1K83 - chains A and I of the 11 polymer chains in the assembly; structure by X-ray diffraction, 2.80 A resolution.

Chain A:
Name: DNA-directed RNA polymerase II largest subunit
From: Saccharomyces cerevisiae
Notes: EC 2.7.7.6
UniProt: P04050 (RPB1_YEAST); residue numbers follow UniProt; this construct covers 1-1733
Chain sequence (1733 residues; numbered 1 to 1733; the number before each row is that of its first residue):
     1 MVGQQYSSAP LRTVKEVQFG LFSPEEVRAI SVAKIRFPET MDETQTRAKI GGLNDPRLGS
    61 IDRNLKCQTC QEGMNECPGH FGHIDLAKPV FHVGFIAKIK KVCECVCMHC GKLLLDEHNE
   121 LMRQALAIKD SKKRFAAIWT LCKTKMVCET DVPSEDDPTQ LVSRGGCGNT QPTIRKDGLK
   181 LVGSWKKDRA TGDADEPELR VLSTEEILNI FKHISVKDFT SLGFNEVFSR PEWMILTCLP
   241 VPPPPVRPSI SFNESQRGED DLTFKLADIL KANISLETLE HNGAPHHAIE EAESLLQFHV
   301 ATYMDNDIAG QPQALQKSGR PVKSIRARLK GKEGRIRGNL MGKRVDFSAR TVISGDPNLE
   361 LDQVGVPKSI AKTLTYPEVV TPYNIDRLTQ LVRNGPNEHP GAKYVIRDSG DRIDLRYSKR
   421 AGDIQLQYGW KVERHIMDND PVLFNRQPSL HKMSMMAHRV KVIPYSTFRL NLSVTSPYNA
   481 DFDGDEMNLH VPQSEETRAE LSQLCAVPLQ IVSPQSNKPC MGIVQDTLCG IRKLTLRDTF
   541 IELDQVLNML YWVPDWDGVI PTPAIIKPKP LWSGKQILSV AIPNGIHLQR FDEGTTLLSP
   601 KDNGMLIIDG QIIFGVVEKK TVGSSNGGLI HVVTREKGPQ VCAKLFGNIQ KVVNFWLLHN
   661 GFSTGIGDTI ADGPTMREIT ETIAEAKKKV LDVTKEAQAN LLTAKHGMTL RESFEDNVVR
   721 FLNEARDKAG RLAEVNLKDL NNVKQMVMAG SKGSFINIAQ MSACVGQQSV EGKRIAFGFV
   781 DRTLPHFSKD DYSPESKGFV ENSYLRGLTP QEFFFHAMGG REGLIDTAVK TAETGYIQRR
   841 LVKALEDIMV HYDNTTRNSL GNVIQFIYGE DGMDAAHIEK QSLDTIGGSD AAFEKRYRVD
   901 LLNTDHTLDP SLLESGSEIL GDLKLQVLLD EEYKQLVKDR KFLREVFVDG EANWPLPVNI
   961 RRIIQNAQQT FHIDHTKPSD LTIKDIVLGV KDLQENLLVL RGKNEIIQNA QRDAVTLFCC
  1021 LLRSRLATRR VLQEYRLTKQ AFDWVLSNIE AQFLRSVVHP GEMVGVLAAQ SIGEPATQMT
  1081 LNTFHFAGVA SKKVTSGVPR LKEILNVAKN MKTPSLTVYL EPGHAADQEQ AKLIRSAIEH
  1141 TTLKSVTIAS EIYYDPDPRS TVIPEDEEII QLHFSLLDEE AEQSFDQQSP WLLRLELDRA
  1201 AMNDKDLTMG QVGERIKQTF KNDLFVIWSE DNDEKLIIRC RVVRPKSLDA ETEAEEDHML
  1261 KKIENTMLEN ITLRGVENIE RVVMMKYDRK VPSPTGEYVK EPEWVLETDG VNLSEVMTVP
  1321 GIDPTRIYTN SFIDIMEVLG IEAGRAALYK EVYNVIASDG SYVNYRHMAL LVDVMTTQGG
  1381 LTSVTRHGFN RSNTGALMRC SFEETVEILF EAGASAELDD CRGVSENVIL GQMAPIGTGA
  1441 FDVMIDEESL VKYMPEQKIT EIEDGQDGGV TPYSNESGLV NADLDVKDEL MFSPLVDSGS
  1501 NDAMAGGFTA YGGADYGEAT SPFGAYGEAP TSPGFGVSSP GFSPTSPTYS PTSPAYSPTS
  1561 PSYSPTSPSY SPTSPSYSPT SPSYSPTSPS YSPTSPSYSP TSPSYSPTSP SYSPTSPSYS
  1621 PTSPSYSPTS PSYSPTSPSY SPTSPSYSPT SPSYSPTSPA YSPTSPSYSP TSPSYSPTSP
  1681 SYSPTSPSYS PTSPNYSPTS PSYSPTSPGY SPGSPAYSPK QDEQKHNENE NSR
Disordered / not traced: 1-4, 40-48, 188-195, 248-259, 312-323, 337-344, 1082-1091, 1176-1186, 1244-1253, 1451-1733
Swiss-Prot annotation at these positions:
  - region: Pro248 to Asp260 (Lid loop), Asn306 to Lys323 (Rudder loop), Pro810 to Glu822 (Bridging helix)
  - binding site (Zn(2+)): Cys67, Cys70, Cys77, His80, Cys107, Cys110, Cys148, Cys167
  - binding site (Mg(2+)): Asp481, Asp483, Asp485
  - modified residue: Thr1471 (Phosphothreonine)
  - cross-link (Glycyl lysine isopeptide (Lys-Gly)): Lys695 (interchain with G-Cter in ubiquitin), Lys1246 (interchain with G-Cter in ubiquitin), Lys1350 (interchain with G-Cter in ubiquitin)
  - natural variant: Ser1653 to Pro1659 (deletion: In strain: A364A)
  - mutagenesis: Lys1246 (K1246R: Impairs ubiquitination during transcription stress)
Ion coordination: Zn2+ site 1: Cys67, Cys70, Cys77, His80; Zn2+ site 2: Cys107, Cys110, Cys148, Cys167; Mn2+: Asp481, Asp485

Chain I:
Name: DNA-directed RNA polymerase II 14.2KD polypeptide
From: Saccharomyces cerevisiae
Notes: EC 2.7.7.6
UniProt: P27999 (RPB9_YEAST); residues 1-122 here = UniProt positions 1-122
Chain sequence (122 residues; row label = number of the first residue in the row):
     1 MTTFRFCRDC NNMLYPREDK ENNRLLFECR TCSYVEEAGS PLVYRHELIT NIGETAGVVQ
    61 DIGSDPTLPR SDRECPKCHS RENVFFQSQQ RRKDTSMVLF FVCLSCSHIF TSDQKNKRTQ
   121 FS
Swiss-Prot annotation at these positions:
  - zinc finger: Cys7 to Cys32 (C4-type), Ser71 to Thr111 (TFIIS-type)
  - binding site (Zn(2+)): Cys7, Cys10, Cys29, Cys32, Cys75, Cys78, Cys103, Cys106
  - modified residue: Ser40 (Phosphoserine)
Ion coordination: Zn2+ site 1: Cys7, Cys10, Cys29, Cys32; Zn2+ site 2: Cys75, Cys78, Cys103, Cys106

Interface between chain A and chain I:
Contacting residue pairs - 63 pairs, chain A then chain I:
  Ala697(A) with Met97(I), hydrophobic
  Gln698(A) with Met97(I); Val98(I); Leu99(I); Ser112(I), hydrogen bond (backbone-side chain)
  Ala699(A) with Ser112(I); Asp113(I); Gln114(I), hydrogen bond (backbone-backbone)
  Asn700(A) with Asp113(I), hydrogen bond; Lys115(I)
  Leu701(A) with Gln114(I)
  Thr709(A) with Lys93(I); Asp94(I)
  Leu710(A) with Thr95(I); Ser96(I)
  Arg711(A) with Gln87(I), hydrogen bond; Thr95(I); Ser96(I), hydrogen bond (side chain-backbone); Met97(I)
  Phe714(A) with Met97(I), hydrophobic
  Asp781(A) with Arg91(I), salt bridge
  Arg782(A) with Thr67(I)
  Ser788(A) with Thr67(I), hydrogen bond (side chain-backbone)
  Lys789(A) with Asp65(I), salt bridge; Thr67(I), hydrogen bond (backbone-backbone); Pro69(I)
  Asp790(A) with Phe86(I); Gln87(I), hydrogen bond (side chain-backbone)
  Tyr792(A) with Gln87(I), hydrogen bond
  Lys1144(A) with Leu48(I)
  Thr1147(A) with Leu48(I)
  Ile1148(A) with Glu47(I); Leu48(I), hydrogen bond (backbone-backbone); Ile49(I), hydrogen bond (backbone-backbone)
  Ala1149(A) with Arg45(I); His46(I)
  Ser1150(A) with Arg45(I); His46(I), hydrogen bond (backbone-backbone)
  Glu1151(A) with Leu42(I); Tyr44(I); Arg45(I), salt bridge
  Ile1152(A) with Pro41(I); Leu42(I); Val43(I), hydrogen bond (backbone-backbone); Tyr44(I), hydrogen bond (backbone-backbone)
  Tyr1153(A) with Pro41(I); Leu42(I)
  Tyr1154(A) with Glu18(I), hydrogen bond; Asn23(I); Arg24(I); Leu25(I); Pro41(I), hydrogen bond (backbone-backbone)
  Pro1156(A) with Asn23(I)
  Val1162(A) with Pro41(I), hydrophobic
  Pro1190(A) with Glu18(I)
  Trp1191(A) with Pro16(I), hydrophobic; Leu25(I), hydrophobic; Val43(I), hydrophobic
  Asp1257(A) with Pro16(I)
  Glu1264(A) with Tyr44(I), hydrogen bond; His46(I)
  Leu1268(A) with His46(I); Leu48(I), hydrophobic
Other interface residues (no listed pair), chain A (33 interface residues in all): Leu702, Lys1261
Other interface residues (no listed pair), chain I (34 interface residues in all): Asp19, Leu68, Phe85

Overview:
33 residues of chain A and 34 residues of chain I are in contact, with 17 hydrogen bonds and 3 salt bridges.
Polar contacts include Asp781(A)-Arg91(I), Lys789(A)-Asp65(I) and Glu1151(A)-Arg45(I).
Here chain A is DNA-directed RNA polymerase II largest subunit and chain I is DNA-directed RNA polymerase II
14.2KD polypeptide, both from Saccharomyces cerevisiae. Entry 1K83 (Crystal Structure of Yeast RNA Polymerase
II Complexed with the Inhibitor Alpha Amanitin) was determined by X-ray diffraction.
